PDB entry 2XMN | X-ray diffraction, 2.85 A resolution | chains B and C of the 3 polymer chains in the assembly

[Chain B (and C)]
Molecule: Outer membrane protein TolC
From: Escherichia coli (strain K12)
Notes: chain C of this document is another copy of the same molecule, construct and numbering; everything in this record applies to it too
UniProt: P02930 (TOLC_ECOLI); residues 1-428 here correspond to UniProt positions 23-450 (UniProt number = residue number + 22)
Sequence (428 residues; each row starts with the number of its first residue):
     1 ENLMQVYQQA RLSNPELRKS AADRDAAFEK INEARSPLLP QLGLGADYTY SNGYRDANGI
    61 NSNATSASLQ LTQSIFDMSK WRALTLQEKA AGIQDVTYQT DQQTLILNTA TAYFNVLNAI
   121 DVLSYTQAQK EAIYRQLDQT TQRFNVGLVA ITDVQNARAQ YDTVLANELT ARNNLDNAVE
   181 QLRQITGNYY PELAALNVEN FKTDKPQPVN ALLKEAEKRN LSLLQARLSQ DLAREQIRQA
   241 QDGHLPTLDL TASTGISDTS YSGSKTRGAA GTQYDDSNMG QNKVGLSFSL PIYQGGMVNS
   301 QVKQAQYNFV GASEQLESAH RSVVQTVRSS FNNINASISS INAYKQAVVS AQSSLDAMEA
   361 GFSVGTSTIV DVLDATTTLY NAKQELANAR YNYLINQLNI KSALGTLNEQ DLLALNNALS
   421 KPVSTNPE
Sequence notes: conflict Leu169 (Val191 in P02930); engineered mutation Phe362 (Tyr384 in P02930), Ser367 (Arg389 in P02930)

[Chain B / chain C interface]
Residue-residue contacts - 100 pairs, chain B then chain C:
  Ser13(B) with Arg321(C), hydrogen bond
  Pro15(B) with Glu314(C); Glu317(C); Ser318(C); Arg321(C)
  Glu16(B) with Ser318(C), hydrogen bond
  Arg18(B) with Glu314(C), salt bridge
  Lys19(B) with Gly311(C); Glu314(C); Gln315(C)
  Ala22(B) with Tyr307(C); Gly311(C)
  Asp25(B) with Tyr307(C)
  Ala26(B) with Gln304(C); Tyr307(C)
  Glu29(B) with Ser300(C), hydrogen bond (backbone-side chain); Lys303(C)
  Lys30(B) with Gln304(C)
  Asn32(B) with Ser300(C)
  Glu33(B) with Ser300(C), hydrogen bond (backbone-side chain); Gln301(C), hydrogen bond; Gln304(C)
  Ser36(B) with Gln294(C); Gly295(C); Met297(C)
  Leu39(B) with Tyr293(C); Gly295(C)
  Pro40(B) with Tyr293(C); Gly295(C)
  Gln41(B) with Tyr293(C); Gln294(C), hydrogen bond (side chain-backbone); Gly295(C)
  Leu42(B) with Ile292(C), hydrogen bond (backbone-backbone); Tyr293(C), hydrogen bond (backbone-backbone)
  Gly43(B) with Leu290(C); Ile292(C)
  Leu44(B) with Phe288(C), hydrophobic; Ser289(C); Leu290(C), hydrogen bond (backbone-backbone); Ile292(C), hydrophobic
  Gly45(B) with Phe288(C)
  Ala46(B) with Leu286(C); Ser287(C); Phe288(C), hydrogen bond (backbone-backbone)
  Asp47(B) with Leu286(C); Ser287(C), hydrogen bond
  Tyr48(B) with Gly285(C); Leu286(C), hydrogen bond (backbone-backbone)
  Thr49(B) with Val284(C)
  Tyr50(B) with Asn282(C); Lys283(C); Val284(C), hydrogen bond (backbone-backbone)
  Ser51(B) with Gln281(C); Asn282(C); Lys283(C)
  Asn52(B) with Gly280(C); Gln281(C), hydrogen bond (backbone-side chain); Asn282(C), hydrogen bond (backbone-backbone)
  Gly53(B) with Gly280(C); Gln281(C), hydrogen bond (backbone-side chain)
  Tyr54(B) with Thr254(C); Gly255(C), hydrogen bond (side chain-backbone); Ile256(C); Met279(C); Gly280(C), hydrogen bond (backbone-backbone); Asn282(C)
  Arg55(B) with Ile256(C); Ser257(C); Asp258(C), salt bridge; Asn278(C); Met279(C), hydrogen bond (side chain-backbone)
  Asp56(B) with Asp276(C); Ser277(C); Asn278(C), hydrogen bond (backbone-backbone)
  Gln155(B) with Ser353(C); Ser354(C)
  Arg158(B) with Gln346(C)
  Ala159(B) with Ser350(C)
  Asp162(B) with Gln346(C)
  Ala166(B) with Ala343(C), hydrophobic
  Leu169(B) with Ser339(C)
  Asn173(B) with Asn332(C); Asn333(C), hydrogen bond; Ala336(C)
  Asp176(B) with Asn332(C)
  Asn177(B) with Ser329(C); Asn332(C), hydrogen bond; Asn333(C), hydrogen bond
  Glu180(B) with Gln325(C); Arg328(C), salt bridge; Ser329(C)
  Arg183(B) with Val324(C)
  Gln184(B) with Arg321(C), hydrogen bond (backbone-side chain); Ser322(C); Gln325(C), hydrogen bond
  Ile185(B) with Arg321(C)
  Thr186(B) with Arg321(C)
  Gly187(B) with Arg321(C)
  Tyr189(B) with Val324(C); Arg328(C)
Also at the interface, not in a pair above, chain B (53 interface residues in all): Asn14, Ala57, Leu69, Thr152, Thr170, Gln181
Also at the interface, not in a pair above, chain C (55 interface residues in all): Pro291, Gly296, Val310, Ser340, Ala357

[In short]
53 residues of chain B and 55 residues of chain C are in contact; the contacts include 25 hydrogen bonds and 3
salt bridges. Polar pairs include Arg18(B)-Glu314(C), Arg55(B)-Asp258(C) and Glu180(B)-Arg328(C).
Chain B and chain C are both Outer membrane protein TolC (Escherichia coli (strain K12)); the structure, High
resolution snapshots of defined TolC open states present an iris- like movement of periplasmic entrance ...,
was determined by X-ray diffraction, deposited together with 2WMZ.
